PDB entry 8BJ4 | X-ray diffraction, 1.45 A resolution | chains A and B

[Chain A (and B)]
Protein: histidinol-phosphate aminotransferase
Source organism: Medicago truncatula
Notes: EC 2.6.1.9; chain B of this document is another copy of the same molecule, construct and numbering; everything in this record applies to it too
UniProtKB: A0A072U7F9 (A0A072U7F9_MEDTR); residues 25-384 here = UniProt positions 25-384
Amino-acid sequence (363 residues; numbered 22 to 384; the number before each row is that of its first residue):
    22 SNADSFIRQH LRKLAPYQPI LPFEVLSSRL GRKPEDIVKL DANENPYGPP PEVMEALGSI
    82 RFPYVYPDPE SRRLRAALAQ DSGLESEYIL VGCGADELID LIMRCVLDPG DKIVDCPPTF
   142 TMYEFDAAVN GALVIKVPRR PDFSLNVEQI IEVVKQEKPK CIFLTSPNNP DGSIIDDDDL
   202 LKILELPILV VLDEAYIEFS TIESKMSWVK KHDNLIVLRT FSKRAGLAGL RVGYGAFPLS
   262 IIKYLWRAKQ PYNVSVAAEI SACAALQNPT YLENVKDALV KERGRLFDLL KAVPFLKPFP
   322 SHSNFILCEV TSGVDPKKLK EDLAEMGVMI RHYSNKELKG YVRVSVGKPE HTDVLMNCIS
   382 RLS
Disordered / not traced: 22-24, 384 (chain B: 22-24)
Differences from the reference sequence: expression tag (22-24)
Metal / ion sites: Na+: Lys312, Val314, Leu317
From the paper describing this entry:
  - conformationally variable residues (order/disorder transition): Lys34 to Ser48
  - Na+ coordination: Lys312, Val314, Leu317

[How chain A and chain B interact]
Residue-residue contacts (152):
  Phe27(A) - Val127(B)
  Phe27(A) - Lys181(B)  hydrogen bond (backbone-side chain)
  Phe27(A) - Ile209(B)
  Phe27(A) - Leu210(B)
  Phe27(A) - Asn235(B)
  Ile28(A) - Cys126(B)
  Ile28(A) - Tyr265(B)  hydrophobic
  Arg29(A) - Arg125(B)  hydrogen bond (side chain-backbone)
  Arg29(A) - Cys126(B)  hydrogen bond (backbone-backbone)
  Arg29(A) - Val127(B)
  Arg29(A) - Leu128(B)  hydrogen bond (side chain-backbone)
  Arg29(A) - Asp129(B)  salt bridge
  Arg29(A) - Pro130(B)
  Leu32(A) - Arg125(B)
  Leu32(A) - Cys126(B)  hydrophobic
  Arg33(A) - Tyr265(B)
  Leu35(A) - Arg268(B)
  Leu35(A) - Ala269(B)  hydrophobic
  Ala36(A) - Arg268(B)
  Pro37(A) - Arg268(B)
  Tyr38(A) - Pro90(B)
  Tyr38(A) - Glu91(B)
  Tyr38(A) - Trp267(B)
  Tyr38(A) - Arg268(B)
  Pro40(A) - Glu91(B)
  Ile41(A) - Arg93(B)
  Pro43(A) - Arg93(B)
  Phe44(A) - Phe83(B)  hydrophobic
  Phe44(A) - Val86(B)  hydrophobic
  Glu56(A) - Arg82(B)  salt bridge
  Glu56(A) - Phe83(B)
  Glu65(A) - Tyr85(B)
  Glu65(A) - Val86(B)
  Glu65(A) - Tyr87(B)  hydrogen bond (side chain-backbone)
  Asn66(A) - Tyr85(B)
  Gly69(A) - Tyr85(B)
  Pro70(A) - Pro84(B)
  Met75(A) - Leu78(B)
  Met75(A) - Gly79(B)
  Met75(A) - Ile81(B)
  Leu78(A) - Met75(B)
  Leu78(A) - Leu78(B)
  Gly79(A) - Met75(B)
  Gly79(A) - Gly79(B)
  Ile81(A) - Met75(B)
  Arg82(A) - Glu45(B)  salt bridge
  Arg82(A) - Pro55(B)
  Arg82(A) - Glu56(B)  salt bridge
  Phe83(A) - Phe44(B)  hydrophobic
  Phe83(A) - Glu45(B)
  Phe83(A) - Pro55(B)  hydrophobic
  Pro84(A) - Pro70(B)
  Pro84(A) - Gly247(B)
  Pro84(A) - Leu248(B)
  Pro84(A) - Ala249(B)
  Pro84(A) - Gly250(B)  hydrogen bond (backbone-backbone)
  Pro84(A) - Leu251(B)
  Tyr85(A) - Glu65(B)
  Tyr85(A) - Asn66(B)
  Tyr85(A) - Pro67(B)  hydrophobic
  Tyr85(A) - Gly69(B)
  Tyr85(A) - Gly247(B)
  Tyr85(A) - Ala249(B)
  Val86(A) - Phe44(B)  hydrophobic
  Val86(A) - Glu65(B)
  Val86(A) - Ala249(B)
  Val86(A) - Gly250(B)  hydrogen bond (backbone-backbone)
  Tyr87(A) - Ile41(B)  hydrophobic
  Tyr87(A) - Pro43(B)
  Tyr87(A) - Glu65(B)  hydrogen bond (backbone-side chain)
  Tyr87(A) - Ser243(B)
  Tyr87(A) - Lys244(B)  hydrogen bond
  Tyr87(A) - Ala249(B)  hydrophobic
  Tyr87(A) - Arg252(B)
  Pro88(A) - Arg252(B)
  Asp89(A) - Pro43(B)
  Asp89(A) - Val46(B)
  Pro90(A) - Pro40(B)  hydrophobic
  Pro90(A) - Ile41(B)
  Arg93(A) - Leu42(B)
  Arg93(A) - Val46(B)
  Cys114(A) - Asn274(B)  hydrogen bond (side chain-backbone)
  Asp117(A) - Gln271(B)
  Asp121(A) - Arg125(B)  salt bridge
  Arg125(A) - Arg29(B)  hydrogen bond (backbone-side chain)
  Arg125(A) - Asp121(B)  salt bridge
  Arg125(A) - Arg125(B)
  Arg125(A) - Asn151(B)  hydrogen bond
  Cys126(A) - Ile28(B)
  Cys126(A) - Arg29(B)  hydrogen bond (backbone-backbone)
  Cys126(A) - Leu32(B)  hydrophobic
  Val127(A) - Phe27(B)
  Val127(A) - Arg29(B)
  Leu128(A) - Arg29(B)  hydrogen bond (backbone-side chain)
  Asp129(A) - Arg29(B)  salt bridge
  Pro130(A) - Arg29(B)
  Met143(A) - Gln271(B)
  Met143(A) - Pro272(B)
  Phe146(A) - Arg268(B)
  Phe146(A) - Ala269(B)
  Phe146(A) - Lys270(B)
  Phe146(A) - Gln271(B)
  Asp147(A) - Gln271(B)  hydrogen bond
  Val150(A) - Ala269(B)
  Asn151(A) - Arg125(B)  hydrogen bond
  Lys181(A) - Phe27(B)  hydrogen bond (side chain-backbone)
  Ile209(A) - Phe27(B)
  Leu210(A) - Phe27(B)
  Asn235(A) - Phe27(B)
  Ser243(A) - Tyr87(B)
  Lys244(A) - Tyr87(B)  hydrogen bond
  Gly247(A) - Pro84(B)
  Gly247(A) - Tyr85(B)
  Leu248(A) - Pro84(B)
  Ala249(A) - Pro84(B)
  Ala249(A) - Tyr85(B)
  Ala249(A) - Val86(B)
  Ala249(A) - Tyr87(B)  hydrophobic
  Ala249(A) - Pro88(B)
  Gly250(A) - Pro84(B)  hydrogen bond (backbone-backbone)
  Gly250(A) - Val86(B)  hydrogen bond (backbone-backbone)
  Gly250(A) - Ser276(B)
  Gly250(A) - Val277(B)  hydrogen bond (backbone-backbone)
  Leu251(A) - Pro84(B)
  Leu251(A) - Ser276(B)
  Arg252(A) - Tyr87(B)
  Arg252(A) - Tyr273(B)  hydrogen bond (side chain-backbone)
  Arg252(A) - Ser276(B)
  Tyr265(A) - Ile28(B)  hydrophobic
  Tyr265(A) - Leu32(B)
  Tyr265(A) - Arg33(B)
  Arg268(A) - Leu35(B)
  Arg268(A) - Phe146(B)
  Ala269(A) - Leu35(B)  hydrophobic
  Ala269(A) - Val150(B)
  Lys270(A) - Phe146(B)
  Gln271(A) - Asp121(B)
  Gln271(A) - Met143(B)
  Gln271(A) - Asp147(B)  hydrogen bond
  Pro272(A) - Tyr38(B)  hydrophobic
  Pro272(A) - Met143(B)
  Tyr273(A) - Pro40(B)
  Tyr273(A) - Ile41(B)  hydrogen bond (side chain-backbone)
  Tyr273(A) - Asp117(B)
  Tyr273(A) - Arg252(B)  hydrogen bond (backbone-side chain)
  Asn274(A) - Cys114(B)
  Ser276(A) - Gly250(B)
  Ser276(A) - Leu251(B)
  Ser276(A) - Arg252(B)
  Val277(A) - Gly250(B)  hydrogen bond (backbone-backbone)
  Ala278(A) - Leu251(B)  hydrophobic
  Ala278(A) - Ala278(B)  hydrophobic
Other interface residues (no listed pair), chain A (78 interface residues in all): Pro55, Lys60, Ala63, Pro67, Ser80, Pro208, Asp234, Ile262, Leu266
Other interface residues (no listed pair), chain B (81 interface residues in all): Pro37, Lys60, Ala63, Ser80, Pro208, Asp234, Ile262, Leu266

[Summary]
78 residues of chain A face 81 of chain B across their interface, with 26 hydrogen bonds and 7 salt bridges.
Among the polar pairs are Arg29(A)-Asp129(B), Glu56(A)-Arg82(B) and Arg82(A)-Glu45(B). The Na+ site is built
by Lys312(A), Val314(A) and Leu317(A). From the paper: Na+ coordination by Lys312(A), Val314(A) and Leu317(A);
conformational variability at Lys34(A).
Chain A and chain B are both histidinol-phosphate aminotransferase (Medicago truncatula); the structure,
Crystal structure of Medicago truncatula histidinol-phosphate aminotransferase (HISN6) in apo form, was
determined by X-ray diffraction (same publication as 8BJ1 and 8BJ2).
